4OXY - chains A and D of the 4 polymer chains in the assembly; structure by X-ray diffraction, 2.35 A resolution.

[Chain A (and D)]
Name: Enoyl-[acyl-carrier-protein] reductase [NADH]
Organism: Mycobacterium tuberculosis
Notes: EC 1.3.1.9; chain D of this document is another copy of the same molecule, construct and numbering; everything in this record applies to it too
UniProt: P0A5Y6 (INHA_MYCTU); numbering as in UniProt (aligned over 1-269)
Amino-acid sequence (289 residues; numbered -19 to 269; the number before each row is that of its first residue; numbers below 1 keep their minus sign (Met-19 is residue -19)):
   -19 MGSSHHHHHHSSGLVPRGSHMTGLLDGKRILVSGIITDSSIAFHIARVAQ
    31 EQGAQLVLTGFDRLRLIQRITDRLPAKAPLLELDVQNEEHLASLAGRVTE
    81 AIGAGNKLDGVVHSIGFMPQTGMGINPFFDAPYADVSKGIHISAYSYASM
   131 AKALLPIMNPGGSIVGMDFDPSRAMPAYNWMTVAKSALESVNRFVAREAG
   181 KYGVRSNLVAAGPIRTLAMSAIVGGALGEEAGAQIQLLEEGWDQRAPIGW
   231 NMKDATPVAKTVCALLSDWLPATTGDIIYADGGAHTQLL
Disordered / not traced: -19 to 1 (chain D: -19 to 1, 208-214)
Differences from the reference sequence: expression tag (-19 to 0)
Small-molecule neighbours:
  - 5-hexyl-2-(2-nitrophenoxy)phenol (1TN): Gly96, Phe97, Met98, Met103, Phe149, Tyr158, Met161, Lys165, Pro193, Ala198, Met199, Ile202
  - NAD (nicotinamide-adenine-dinucleotide): Gly14, Ile15, Ile16, Ser20, Ile21, Phe41, Leu63, Asp64, Val65, Gln66, Ser94, Ile95, Gly96, Phe97, Ile122, Met147, Asp148, Phe149, Tyr158, Met161, Lys165, Ala191, Gly192, Pro193, Ile194, Thr196, Ala198, Met199
From the paper describing this entry:
  - conformationally variable residues (loop rearrangement): Leu197 to Glu210

[Interface between chain A and chain D]
Pairs across the interface (74; chain A residue first):
  Thr2(A) - Thr2(D)
  Leu4(A) - Leu4(D)  hydrophobic
  Leu4(A) - Trp249(D)  hydrophobic
  Val28(A) - Trp249(D)  hydrophobic
  Gln32(A) - Trp249(D)
  Arg173(A) - Thr266(D)
  Arg173(A) - Gln267(D)  hydrogen bond (backbone-side chain)
  Ala176(A) - Pro227(D)
  Arg177(A) - Gln267(D)  hydrogen bond
  Arg177(A) - Leu269(D)  hydrogen bond (side chain-backbone)
  Gly180(A) - Pro227(D)
  Val184(A) - Ile228(D)
  Arg185(A) - Ile228(D)
  Pro227(A) - Ala176(D)
  Pro227(A) - Gly180(D)
  Pro227(A) - Thr254(D)
  Ile228(A) - Val184(D)
  Ile228(A) - Arg185(D)
  Ile228(A) - Pro251(D)
  Ile228(A) - Ala252(D)  hydrophobic
  Ile228(A) - Thr254(D)
  Pro237(A) - Pro251(D)  hydrophobic
  Pro237(A) - Ala252(D)  hydrophobic
  Lys240(A) - Asp248(D)
  Lys240(A) - Trp249(D)
  Lys240(A) - Pro251(D)
  Thr241(A) - Trp249(D)
  Thr241(A) - Leu250(D)
  Ala244(A) - Trp249(D)
  Ala244(A) - Leu250(D)  hydrophobic
  Asp248(A) - Lys240(D)
  Trp249(A) - Leu4(D)  hydrophobic
  Trp249(A) - Val28(D)  hydrophobic
  Trp249(A) - Gln32(D)
  Trp249(A) - Lys240(D)
  Trp249(A) - Thr241(D)
  Trp249(A) - Ala244(D)
  Leu250(A) - Thr241(D)
  Leu250(A) - Ala244(D)  hydrophobic
  Pro251(A) - Ile228(D)
  Pro251(A) - Pro237(D)  hydrophobic
  Ala252(A) - Ile228(D)  hydrophobic
  Ala252(A) - Trp230(D)  hydrophobic
  Ala252(A) - Pro237(D)  hydrophobic
  Ala252(A) - Tyr259(D)
  Ala252(A) - Ala260(D)
  Ala252(A) - Asp261(D)  hydrogen bond (backbone-backbone)
  Ala252(A) - Gly262(D)  hydrogen bond (backbone-backbone)
  Ala252(A) - Gly263(D)
  Thr253(A) - Tyr259(D)  hydrogen bond (side chain-backbone)
  Thr254(A) - Pro227(D)
  Thr254(A) - Ile228(D)
  Thr254(A) - Gly262(D)
  Thr254(A) - Gly263(D)
  Thr254(A) - Thr266(D)
  Gly255(A) - Thr266(D)
  Asp256(A) - Tyr259(D)
  Asp256(A) - His265(D)  salt bridge
  Tyr259(A) - Ala252(D)
  Tyr259(A) - Thr253(D)  hydrogen bond (backbone-side chain)
  Tyr259(A) - Asp256(D)
  Ala260(A) - Ala252(D)
  Asp261(A) - Ala252(D)  hydrogen bond (backbone-backbone)
  Gly262(A) - Ala252(D)  hydrogen bond (backbone-backbone)
  Gly262(A) - Thr254(D)
  Gly263(A) - Ala252(D)
  Gly263(A) - Thr254(D)
  His265(A) - Asp256(D)  salt bridge
  Thr266(A) - Arg173(D)
  Thr266(A) - Thr254(D)
  Thr266(A) - Gly255(D)
  Gln267(A) - Arg173(D)  hydrogen bond (side chain-backbone)
  Gln267(A) - Arg177(D)  hydrogen bond
  Leu269(A) - Arg177(D)  hydrogen bond (backbone-side chain)
Other interface residues (no listed pair), chain A (37 interface residues in all): Trp230, Cys243, Ile258
Other interface residues (no listed pair), chain D (37 interface residues in all): Cys243, Ile258

[In short]
Chain A and chain D each contribute 37 residues to their interface, with 12 hydrogen bonds and 2 salt bridges.
Among the polar pairs are Asp256(A)-His265(D), Arg173(A)-Gln267(D) and Arg177(A)-Gln267(D). Ligands of chain
A: NAD and 5-hexyl-2-(2-nitrophenoxy)phenol. The paper reports conformational variability at Leu197(A).
Both chains are Enoyl-[acyl-carrier-protein] reductase [NADH] (Mycobacterium tuberculosis). Entry 4OXY
(Substrate-binding loop movement with inhibitor PT10 in the tetrameric Mycobacterium tuberculosis enoyl-ACP
reductase InhA) was determined by X-ray diffraction together with 4OHU, 4OXK, 4OXN and 4OYR from the same
study.
